6WZ9 - chains E and I of the 10 polymer chains in the assembly; structure by electron microscopy, 2.80 A resolution.

== Chain E ==
Protein: Histone H3.2
Organism: Xenopus laevis
Reference sequence: P84233 (H32_XENLA); residues 1-135 here correspond to UniProt positions 2-136 (UniProt number = residue number + 1)
Sequence (135 residues; row label = number of the first residue in the row):
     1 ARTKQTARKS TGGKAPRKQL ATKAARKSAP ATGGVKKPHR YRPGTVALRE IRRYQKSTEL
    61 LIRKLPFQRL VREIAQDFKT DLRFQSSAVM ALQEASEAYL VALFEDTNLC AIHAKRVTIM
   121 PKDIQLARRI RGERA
Unresolved in the structure: 1-38, 134-135
Construct notes: variant Ala102 (Gly103 in P84233)
UniProt features mapped onto this chain:
  - modified residue: Arg2 (Asymmetric dimethylarginine), Thr3 (Phosphothreonine), Lys4 (Allysine), Gln5 (5-glutamyl dopamine), Thr6 (Phosphothreonine), Arg8 (Citrulline), Lys9 (N6,N6,N6-trimethyllysine), Ser10 (ADP-ribosylserine), Thr11 (Phosphothreonine), Lys14 (N6-(2-hydroxyisobutyryl)lysine), Arg17 (Asymmetric dimethylarginine), Lys18 (N6-(2-hydroxyisobutyryl)lysine), Lys23 (N6-(2-hydroxyisobutyryl)lysine), Arg26 (Citrulline), Lys27 (N6,N6,N6-trimethyllysine), Ser28 (ADP-ribosylserine), Lys36 (N6,N6,N6-trimethyllysine), Lys37 (N6-methyllysine), Tyr41 (Phosphotyrosine), Lys56 (N6,N6,N6-trimethyllysine) and 8 more in UniProt
  - lipidation: Cys110 (S-palmitoyl cysteine)

== Chain I ==
Molecule: 167-nt DNA strand
Organism: synthetic construct
Sequence (167 nucleotides; each row starts with the number of its first residue; numbers below 1 keep their minus sign (DC-83 is residue -83)):
   -83 CAATACATGC ACAGGATGTA TATATCTGAC ACGTGCCTGG AGACTAGGGA GTAATCCCCT
   -23 TGGCGGTTAA AACGCGGGGG ACAGCGCGTA CGTGCGTTTA AGCGGTGCTA GAGCTGTCTA
    37 CGACCAATTG AGCGGCCTCG GCACCGGGAT TCTCCAGGGC ATCATAG
Unresolved in the structure: -83 to -75, 74-83

== Interface between chain E and chain I ==
Residue-residue contacts (29):
  His39(E) - DA-68(I)  phosphate contact
  His39(E) - DT-67(I)  sugar contact
  Arg40(E) - DG8(I)  base contact
  Arg40(E) - DT9(I)  hydrogen bond to the base
  Arg40(E) - DG10(I)  hydrogen bond to the sugar
  Tyr41(E) - DT-67(I)  sugar contact
  Tyr41(E) - DG-66(I)  sugar contact
  Tyr41(E) - DT9(I)  sugar contact
  Tyr41(E) - DG10(I)  hydrogen bond to the phosphate
  Arg42(E) - DT9(I)  sugar contact
  Pro43(E) - DG8(I)  phosphate contact
  Pro43(E) - DT9(I)  sugar contact
  Gly44(E) - DG8(I)  hydrogen bond to the phosphate
  Gly44(E) - DT9(I)  hydrogen bond to the phosphate
  Thr45(E) - DT9(I)  hydrogen bond to the phosphate
  Val46(E) - DT9(I)  hydrogen bond to the phosphate
  Val46(E) - DG10(I)  phosphate contact
  Ala47(E) - DT9(I)  hydrogen bond to the phosphate
  Arg49(E) - DG-66(I)  hydrogen bond to the phosphate
  Arg49(E) - DT-65(I)  salt bridge to the phosphate
  Lys56(E) - DA-64(I)  salt bridge to the phosphate
  Arg63(E) - DG18(I)  phosphate contact
  Lys64(E) - DG18(I)  hydrogen bond to the phosphate
  Leu65(E) - DA17(I)  sugar contact
  Leu65(E) - DG18(I)  hydrogen bond to the phosphate
  Pro66(E) - DA17(I)  phosphate contact
  Arg69(E) - DA17(I)  salt bridge to the phosphate
  Arg83(E) - DA26(I)  sugar contact
  Arg83(E) - DG27(I)  sugar contact

== Summary ==
Chain E and chain I form an interface of 17 and 12 residues respectively; the contacts include 11 hydrogen
bonds and 3 salt bridges. Among the polar pairs are Arg40(E)-DT9(I), Arg40(E)-DG10(I) and Tyr41(E)-DG10(I).
Here chain E is Histone H3.2 (Xenopus laevis) and chain I is a 167-nt DNA strand (synthetic construct). Entry
6WZ9 (Bridging of double-strand DNA break activates PARP2/HPF1 to modify chromatin) was determined by electron
microscopy (same publication as 6WZ5, 6X0L, 6X0M and 6X0N).
